PDB entry 6T2S | X-ray diffraction, 3.30 A resolution | chain AAA

Chain AAA:
Name: Glycoside hydrolase family 16 protein
Source organism: Bacteroides finegoldii DSM 17565
UniProtKB: A0A3E5CV05 (A0A3E5CV05_BACFG); residues 36-276 here = UniProt positions 36-276
Amino-acid sequence (241 residues; numbered 36 to 276; the number before each row is that of its first residue):
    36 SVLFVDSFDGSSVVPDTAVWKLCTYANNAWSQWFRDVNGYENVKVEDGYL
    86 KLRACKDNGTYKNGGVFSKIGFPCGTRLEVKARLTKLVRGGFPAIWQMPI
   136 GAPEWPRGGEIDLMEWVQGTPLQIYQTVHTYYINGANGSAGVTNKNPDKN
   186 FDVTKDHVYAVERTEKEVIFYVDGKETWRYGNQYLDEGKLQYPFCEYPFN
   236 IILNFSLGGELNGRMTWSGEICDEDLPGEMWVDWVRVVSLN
Disulfide bonds: Cys109-Cys230
Reported in the primary citation:
  - specificity-determining residues: Ser174 (proposed by the authors, not directly observed)
  - binding site for beta-D-galactopyranose: Trp131
  - binding site for N-acetylglucosamine: Trp140

Overview:
From the paper: a binding site for beta-D-galactopyranose at Trp131; a binding site for N-acetylglucosamine at
Trp140.
Chain AAA is Glycoside hydrolase family 16 protein (Bacteroides finegoldii DSM 17565); the structure,
Prominent members of the human gut microbiota express endo-acting O-glycanases to initiate mucin breakdown,
was determined by X-ray diffraction together with 6T2N, 6T2O, 6T2P, 6T2Q and 6T2R from the same study.
